Entry 6X02 (X-ray diffraction, 6.38 A resolution (low resolution: residue-level contacts below are approximate; hydrogen-bond / salt-bridge calls are withheld)); this record covers chains A and C of the 3 polymer chains in the assembly.

# Chain A
Name: Nucleoporin NUP84
Organism: Saccharomyces cerevisiae (strain ATCC 204508 / S288c)
UniProtKB: P52891 (NUP84_YEAST); residues 1-726 here = UniProt positions 1-726
Chain sequence (726 residues; each row starts with the number of its first residue):
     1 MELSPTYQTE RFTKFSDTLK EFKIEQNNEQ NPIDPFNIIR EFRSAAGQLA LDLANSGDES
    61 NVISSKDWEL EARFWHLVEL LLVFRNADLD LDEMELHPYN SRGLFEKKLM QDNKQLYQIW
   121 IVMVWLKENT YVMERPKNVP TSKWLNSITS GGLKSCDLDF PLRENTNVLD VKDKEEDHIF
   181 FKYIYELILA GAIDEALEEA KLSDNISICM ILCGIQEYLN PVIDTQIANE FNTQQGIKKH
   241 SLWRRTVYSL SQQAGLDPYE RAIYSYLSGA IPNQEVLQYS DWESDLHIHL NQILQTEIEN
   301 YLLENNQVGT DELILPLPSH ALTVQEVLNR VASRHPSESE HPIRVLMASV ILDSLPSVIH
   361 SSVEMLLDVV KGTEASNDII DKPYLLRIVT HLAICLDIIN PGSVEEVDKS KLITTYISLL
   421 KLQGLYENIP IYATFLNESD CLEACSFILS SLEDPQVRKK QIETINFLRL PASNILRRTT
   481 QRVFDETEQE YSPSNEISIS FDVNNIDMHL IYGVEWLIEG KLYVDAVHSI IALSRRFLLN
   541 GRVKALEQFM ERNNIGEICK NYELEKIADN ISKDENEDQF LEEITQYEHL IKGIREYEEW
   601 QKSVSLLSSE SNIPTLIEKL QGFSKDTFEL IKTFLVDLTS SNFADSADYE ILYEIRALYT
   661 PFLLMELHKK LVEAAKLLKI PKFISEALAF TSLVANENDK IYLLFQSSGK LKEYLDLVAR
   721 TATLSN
Not modelled in the structure: 1-6, 27-33, 93-111, 148-166, 226-238, 369-380

# Chain C
Name: Vhh-SAN8
Organism: Vicugna pacos
Notes: antibody fragment or engineered binder
Chain sequence (131 residues; row label = number of the first residue in the row):
     1 QLQLVETGGG LVQAGGSLRL SCVASGRTFT SYAMGWFRQA PGKEREFVAA ISRLASGTDY
    61 ADSVKGRFTI SRNNDKNTVY LQMNNLIPED TAVYYCAALQ ALRFSLPIAM ATMKNGRADS
   121 WGQGTQVTVS S
Not modelled in the structure: 27-35, 50-58, 99-121

# Interface between chain A and chain C
Residue-residue contacts (7):
  Glu128(A) - Ala98(C)
  Val132(A) - Gln1(C)
  Ala192(A) - Gly26(C)
  Asp194(A) - Asp75(C)
  Asp194(A) - Lys76(C)
  Glu195(A) - Gly26(C)
  Leu197(A) - Lys76(C)
Interface residues without a listed pair, chain A (10 interface residues in all): Asn37, Arg40, Tyr131, Ile193
Interface residues without a listed pair, chain C (7 interface residues in all): Glu44, Arg45

# Overview
The interface between chain A and chain C involves 10 residues on one side and 7 on the other.
Here chain A is Nucleoporin NUP84 (Saccharomyces cerevisiae (strain ATCC 204508 / S288c)) and chain C is
Vhh-SAN8 (Vicugna pacos). Entry 6X02 (Nup84-Nup133 (aa521-1157) from S. cerevisiae bound by VHH-SAN8) was
determined by X-ray diffraction, deposited together with 6X03, 6X04 and 6X05.
